PDB entry 9BGM | electron microscopy, 3.10 A resolution | chains T and X of the 36 polymer chains in the assembly

== Chain T (and X) ==
Molecule: gp83 head-to-tail
From: Pseudomonas phage vB_PaeP_DEV
Notes: chain X of this document is another copy of the same molecule, construct and numbering; everything in this record applies to it too
UniProt: A0A2K8I0C0 (A0A2K8I0C0_9CAUD); residue numbers follow UniProt; this construct covers 1-244
Sequence (244 residues; numbered 1 to 244; the number before each row is that of its first residue):
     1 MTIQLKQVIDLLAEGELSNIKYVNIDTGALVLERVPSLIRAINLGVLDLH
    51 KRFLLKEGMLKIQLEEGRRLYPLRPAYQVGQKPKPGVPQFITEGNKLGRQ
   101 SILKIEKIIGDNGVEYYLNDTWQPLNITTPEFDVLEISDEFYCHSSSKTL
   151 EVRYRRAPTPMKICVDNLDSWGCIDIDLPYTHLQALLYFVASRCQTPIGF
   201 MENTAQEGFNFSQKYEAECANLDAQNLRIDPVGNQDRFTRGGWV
Disordered / not traced: 1

== Interface between chain T and chain X ==
Pairs across the interface - 43 pairs, chain T then chain X:
  T2(T) - R74(X)
  T2(T) - E131(X)
  T2(T) - D133(X)
  I3(T) - R99(X)  hydrogen bond (backbone-side chain)
  Q4(T) - R99(X)
  L5(T) - R99(X)
  L11(T) - R40(X)
  L12(T) - R40(X)
  L12(T) - R193(X)  hydrogen bond (backbone-side chain)
  G15(T) - R193(X)
  E16(T) - R193(X)  salt bridge
  S18(T) - P197(X)
  N19(T) - P197(X)
  K56(T) - P130(X)
  K56(T) - E131(X)
  E57(T) - T128(X)
  E57(T) - P130(X)  hydrogen bond (backbone-backbone)
  E115(T) - W122(X)
  R153(T) - E136(X)  salt bridge
  P179(T) - F132(X)  hydrophobic
  Y180(T) - L47(X)  hydrophobic
  Y180(T) - R99(X)
  Y180(T) - Q100(X)
  T181(T) - K51(X)
  Q184(T) - K51(X)
  N203(T) - G199(X)
  E218(T) - K51(X)  salt bridge
  Q225(T) - R52(X)
  N226(T) - K104(X)  hydrogen bond (backbone-side chain)
  L227(T) - F132(X)
  L227(T) - R155(X)
  R228(T) - K104(X)
  I229(T) - T129(X)
  D230(T) - N119(X)
  P231(T) - N119(X)
  P231(T) - T121(X)
  V232(T) - N119(X)  hydrogen bond (backbone-backbone)
  V232(T) - D120(X)
  V232(T) - T121(X)  hydrogen bond (backbone-backbone)
  G233(T) - T121(X)
  N234(T) - T121(X)  hydrogen bond (backbone-backbone)
  N234(T) - W122(X)
  N234(T) - Q123(X)
Interface residues without a listed pair, chain T (34 interface residues in all): L55, L187, N221, Q235
Interface residues without a listed pair, chain X (29 interface residues in all): L44, D48, L103, F200, A205

== Summary ==
Chain T and chain X form an interface of 34 and 29 residues respectively; the contacts include 7 hydrogen
bonds and 3 salt bridges. Polar pairs include E16(T)-R193(X), R153(T)-E136(X) and E218(T)-K51(X).
Both chains are gp83 head-to-tail (Pseudomonas phage vB_PaeP_DEV). Entry 9BGM (Pseudomonas phage DEV neck and
tail (portal, head-to-tail and tail tube proteins)) was determined by electron microscopy together with 9COD,
9BGN, 9BGO and 8VXQ from the same study.
